1G18 - chain A; structure by X-ray diffraction, 3.80 A resolution.

== Chain A ==
Molecule: Reca protein
From: Mycobacterium tuberculosis
Notes: EC 3.1.-.-
Reference sequence: P0A5U4 (RECA_MYCTU); residues 1-350 here = UniProt positions 1-350
Chain sequence (350 residues; each row starts with the number of its first residue):
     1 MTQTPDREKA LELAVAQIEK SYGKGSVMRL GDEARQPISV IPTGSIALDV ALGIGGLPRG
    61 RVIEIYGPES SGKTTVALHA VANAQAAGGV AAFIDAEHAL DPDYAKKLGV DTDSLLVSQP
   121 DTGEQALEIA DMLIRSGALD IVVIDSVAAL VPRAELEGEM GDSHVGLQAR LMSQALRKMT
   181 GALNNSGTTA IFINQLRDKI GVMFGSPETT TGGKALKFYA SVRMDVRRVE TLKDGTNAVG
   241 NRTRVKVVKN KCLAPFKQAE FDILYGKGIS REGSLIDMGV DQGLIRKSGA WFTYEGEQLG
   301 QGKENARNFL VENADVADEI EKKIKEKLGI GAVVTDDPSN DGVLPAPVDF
Disordered / not traced: 1-2, 161-163, 197-210, 330-350
Bound ions: tetrafluoroaluminate ion: Ser-70 (together with ADP)
Residues lining bound ligands: ADP (adenosine-5'-diphosphate): Pro-68, Ser-70, Ser-71, Gly-72, Lys-73, Thr-74, Thr-75, Asp-101, Tyr-104, Ile-263, Tyr-265, Gly-266

== Summary ==
Chain A binds ADP.
Chain A is Reca protein (Mycobacterium tuberculosis); the structure, Reca-ADP-ALF4 complex, was determined by
X-ray diffraction, deposited together with 1G19.
